PDB entry 8OTT | electron microscopy, 3.30 A resolution | chains H and J of the 12 polymer chains in the assembly

# Chain H
Name: Histone H2B type 1-J
Organism: Homo sapiens
UniProtKB: P06899 (H2B1J_HUMAN); residues 32-124 here correspond to UniProt positions 33-125 (UniProt number = residue number + 1)
Amino-acid sequence (93 residues; each row starts with the number of its first residue):
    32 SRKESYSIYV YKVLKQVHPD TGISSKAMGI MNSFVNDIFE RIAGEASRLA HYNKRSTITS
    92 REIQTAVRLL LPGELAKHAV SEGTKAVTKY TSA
Swiss-Prot annotation at these positions:
  - modified residue: Lys34 (N6-(2-hydroxyisobutyryl)lysine), Glu35 (PolyADP-ribosyl glutamic acid), Ser36 (Phosphoserine), Lys43 (N6-(2-hydroxyisobutyryl)lysine), Lys46 (N6-(2-hydroxyisobutyryl)lysine), Lys57 (N6,N6-dimethyllysine), Arg79 (Dimethylated arginine), Lys85 (N6,N6,N6-trimethyllysine), Arg86 (Omega-N-methylarginine), Arg92 (Omega-N-methylarginine), Lys108 (N6-(2-hydroxyisobutyryl)lysine), Thr115 (Phosphothreonine), Lys116 (N6-(2-hydroxyisobutyryl)lysine), Lys120 (N6-(2-hydroxyisobutyryl)lysine)
  - glycosylation: Ser112 (O-linked (GlcNAc) serine)
  - cross-link (Glycyl lysine isopeptide (Lys-Gly)): Lys34 (interchain with G-Cter in ubiquitin), Lys120 (interchain with G-Cter in ubiquitin)
Glycans and other covalent adducts: pentanedial (PTD) linked to Lys43, Lys46

# Chain J
Molecule: 144-nt DNA strand
Sequence (144 nucleotides; each row starts with the number of its first residue):
     2 CAGGATGTAT GCACGTGACC CGTGCCTGGA GACTAGGGAG TAATCCCCTT GGCGGTTAAA
    62 ACGCGGGGGA CAGCGCGTAC GTGCGTTTAA GCGGTGCTAG AGCTGTCTAC GACCAATTGA
   122 GCGGCCTGCA GACCGGGATT CTCC

# How chain H and chain J interact
Contacting residue pairs - 7 pairs, chain H then chain J:
  Tyr42(H) - DC21(J)  phosphate contact
  Arg86(H) - DA40(J)  sugar contact
  Arg86(H) - DG41(J)  salt bridge to the phosphate
  Ser87(H) - DG39(J)  hydrogen bond to the phosphate
  Ser87(H) - DA40(J)  hydrogen bond to the phosphate
  Thr88(H) - DG39(J)  phosphate contact
  Thr88(H) - DA40(J)  hydrogen bond to the phosphate
Interface residues without a listed pair, chain H (9 interface residues in all): Ser32, Glu35, Ser55, Ser56, Lys85
Interface residues without a listed pair, chain J (7 interface residues in all): DC20, DG29, DC104

# Overview
9 residues of chain H and 7 residues of chain J are in contact, with 3 hydrogen bonds and 1 salt bridge. Polar
contacts include Ser87(H)-DG39(J), Ser87(H)-DA40(J) and Thr88(H)-DA40(J). Covalently linked pentanedial: at
Lys46(H).
Here chain H is Histone H2B type 1-J (Homo sapiens) and chain J is a 144-nt DNA strand. Entry 8OTT (MYC-MAX
bound to a nucleosome at SHL+5.8) was determined by electron microscopy, deposited together with 8OSJ, 8OSK,
8OSL and 8OTS.
